4DXE - chains B and H of the 6 polymer chains in the assembly; structure by X-ray diffraction, 2.51 A resolution.

[Chain B]
Protein: acyl-carrier-protein synthase
Organism: Staphylococcus aureus
Notes: EC 2.7.8.7
Reference sequence: Q5HED0 (ACPS_STAAC); residue numbers follow UniProt; this construct covers 1-119
Amino-acid sequence (143 residues; row label = number of the first residue in the row; numbers below 1 keep their minus sign (Met-23 is residue -23)):
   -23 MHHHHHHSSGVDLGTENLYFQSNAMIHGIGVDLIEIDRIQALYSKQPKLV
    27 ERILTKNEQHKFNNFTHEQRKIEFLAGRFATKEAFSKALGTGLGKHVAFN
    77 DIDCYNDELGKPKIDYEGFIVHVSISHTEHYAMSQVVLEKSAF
Unresolved in the structure: -23 to -1, 69-72, 84-86, 118-119
Sequence notes: expression tag (-23 to 0)
UniProt features mapped onto this chain:
  - binding site (Mg(2+)): Asp8, Glu59

[Chain H]
Protein: Acyl carrier protein
Organism: Staphylococcus aureus
Reference sequence: Q5HGK0 (ACP_STAAC); residue numbers follow UniProt; this construct covers 1-77
Amino-acid sequence (101 residues; numbered -23 to 77; the number before each row is that of its first residue; numbers below 1 keep their minus sign (Met-23 is residue -23)):
   -23 MHHHHHHSSGVDLGTENLYFQSNAMENFDKVKDIIVDRLGVDADKVTEDA
    27 SFKDDLGADSLDIAELVMELEDEFGTEIPDEEAEKINTVGDAVKFINSLE
    77 K
Unresolved in the structure: -23 to -1, 74-77
Sequence notes: expression tag (-23 to 0)
UniProt features mapped onto this chain:
  - modified residue: Ser36 (O-(pantetheine 4'-phosphoryl)serine)

[How chain B and chain H interact]
Residue-residue contacts (26):
  Arg14(B) - Asp35(H)  salt bridge
  Arg14(B) - Leu37(H)
  Arg14(B) - Asp38(H)  salt bridge
  Ile15(B) - Leu37(H)  hydrophobic
  Leu18(B) - Leu37(H)  hydrophobic
  Leu18(B) - Glu41(H)
  Lys21(B) - Arg14(H)
  Lys21(B) - Glu41(H)  salt bridge
  Gln22(B) - Met44(H)
  Gln22(B) - Asp48(H)
  Lys24(B) - Met44(H)
  Lys24(B) - Glu47(H)  salt bridge
  Lys24(B) - Asp48(H)  salt bridge
  Leu25(B) - Met44(H)  hydrophobic
  Arg28(B) - Val43(H)
  Arg28(B) - Met44(H)
  Arg28(B) - Glu47(H)  salt bridge
  Arg28(B) - Ile54(H)  hydrogen bond (side chain-backbone)
  Arg28(B) - Pro55(H)
  Arg28(B) - Asp56(H)  salt bridge
  Arg28(B) - Ala59(H)
  Phe55(B) - Ser36(H)
  Phe55(B) - Leu37(H)  hydrophobic
  Glu59(B) - Ser36(H)  hydrogen bond
  Ala74(B) - Asp56(H)
  Phe75(B) - Asp56(H)  hydrogen bond (backbone-side chain)
Other interface residues (no listed pair), chain B (15 interface residues in all): Ile10, Thr67, Asn76
Other interface residues (no listed pair), chain H (15 interface residues in all): Glu60

[Summary]
The chain B/chain H interface involves 15 residues from each chain, with 3 hydrogen bonds and 7 salt bridges.
Among the polar pairs are Arg14(B)-Asp35(H), Arg14(B)-Asp38(H) and Lys21(B)-Glu41(H). UniProt lists
Mg2+-binding residues Asp8(B) and Glu59(B) on chain B.
Here chain B is acyl-carrier-protein synthase and chain H is Acyl carrier protein, both from Staphylococcus
aureus. Entry 4DXE (2.52 Angstrom resolution crystal structure of the acyl-carrier-protein synthase
(AcpS)-acyl carrier protein (ACP) protein-protein complex from ...) was determined by X-ray diffraction.
